Entry 2BP7 (X-ray diffraction, 2.90 A resolution); this record covers chains A and C of the 4 polymer chains in the assembly.

Chain A (and C):
Molecule: 2-oxoisovalerate dehydrogenase alpha subunit
From: Pseudomonas putida
Notes: EC 1.2.4.4; chain C of this document is another copy of the same molecule, construct and numbering; everything in this record applies to it too
UniProtKB: P09060 (ODBA_PSEPU); numbering as in UniProt (aligned over 1-410)
Chain sequence (410 residues; each row starts with the number of its first residue):
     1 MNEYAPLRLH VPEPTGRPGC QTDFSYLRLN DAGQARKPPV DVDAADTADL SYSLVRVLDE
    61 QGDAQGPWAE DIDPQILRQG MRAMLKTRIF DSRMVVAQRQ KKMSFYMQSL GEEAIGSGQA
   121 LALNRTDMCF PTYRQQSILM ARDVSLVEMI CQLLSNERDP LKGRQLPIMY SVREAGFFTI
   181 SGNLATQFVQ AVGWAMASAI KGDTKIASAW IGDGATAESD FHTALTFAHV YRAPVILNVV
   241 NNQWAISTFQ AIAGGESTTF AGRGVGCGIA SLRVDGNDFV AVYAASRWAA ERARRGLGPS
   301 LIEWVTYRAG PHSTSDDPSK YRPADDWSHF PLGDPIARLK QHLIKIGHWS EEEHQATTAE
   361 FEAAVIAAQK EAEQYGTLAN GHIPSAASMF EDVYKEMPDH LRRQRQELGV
Not modelled in the structure: 1, 409-410

Chain A / chain C interface:
Residue-residue contacts - 72 pairs, chain A then chain C:
  Y4(A) - T204(C)
  Y4(A) - E291(C)  hydrogen bond
  Y4(A) - R294(C)
  Y4(A) - R295(C)
  A5(A) - T204(C)
  P6(A) - G202(C)
  P6(A) - D203(C)
  L7(A) - A199(C)
  L7(A) - G202(C)
  L7(A) - D203(C)  hydrogen bond (backbone-backbone)
  L7(A) - T204(C)
  L7(A) - A293(C)
  L7(A) - G296(C)
  R8(A) - A199(C)
  L9(A) - A199(C)
  L9(A) - I200(C)  hydrophobic
  L9(A) - Y231(C)  hydrophobic
  H10(A) - V230(C)
  H10(A) - Y231(C)  hydrogen bond (backbone-backbone)
  H10(A) - R232(C)
  P12(A) - V230(C)
  A199(A) - L7(C)
  A199(A) - R8(C)
  A199(A) - L9(C)  hydrogen bond (backbone-backbone)
  I200(A) - L9(C)  hydrophobic
  G202(A) - P6(C)
  G202(A) - L7(C)
  D203(A) - P6(C)
  D203(A) - L7(C)  hydrogen bond (backbone-backbone)
  T204(A) - Y4(C)
  T204(A) - L7(C)
  T216(A) - H222(C)
  A217(A) - H222(C)
  S219(A) - S219(C)
  F221(A) - H222(C)
  H222(A) - T216(C)
  H222(A) - E218(C)
  H222(A) - F221(C)
  H222(A) - H222(C)
  T226(A) - A253(C)
  H229(A) - G254(C)
  H229(A) - E256(C)  hydrogen bond (side chain-backbone)
  H229(A) - T258(C)
  V230(A) - H10(C)
  V230(A) - P12(C)
  V230(A) - I252(C)
  V230(A) - G254(C)
  Y231(A) - L9(C)  hydrophobic
  Y231(A) - H10(C)  hydrogen bond (backbone-backbone)
  R232(A) - H10(C)  hydrogen bond
  R232(A) - E256(C)  salt bridge
  I252(A) - V230(C)
  A253(A) - T226(C)
  G254(A) - H229(C)
  G254(A) - V230(C)
  E256(A) - H229(C)  hydrogen bond (backbone-side chain)
  E256(A) - R232(C)  salt bridge
  T258(A) - H229(C)
  T258(A) - G268(C)
  R263(A) - G266(C)  hydrogen bond (side chain-backbone)
  R263(A) - C267(C)  hydrogen bond
  G266(A) - G262(C)
  G266(A) - R263(C)  hydrogen bond (backbone-side chain)
  C267(A) - R263(C)  hydrogen bond
  G268(A) - T258(C)
  E291(A) - Y4(C)  hydrogen bond
  A293(A) - L7(C)
  R294(A) - Y4(C)
  R294(A) - L7(C)
  R295(A) - E3(C)  salt bridge
  R295(A) - Y4(C)
  G296(A) - L7(C)
Other interface residues (no listed pair), chain A (49 interface residues in all): E3, V11, Y52, M196, S198, K205, E218, P234, A251, T259, G262, V265
Other interface residues (no listed pair), chain C (49 interface residues in all): A5, V11, Y52, M196, S198, K205, A217, P234, A251, T259, V265

In short:
The chain A/chain C interface involves 49 residues from each chain; the contacts include 14 hydrogen bonds and
3 salt bridges. Among the polar pairs are R232(A)-E256(C), R295(A)-E3(C) and Y4(A)-E291(C).
Chain A and chain C are both 2-oxoisovalerate dehydrogenase alpha subunit (Pseudomonas putida); the structure,
New crystal form of the Pseudomonas putida branched-chain dehydrogenase (E1), was determined by X-ray
diffraction.
